Entry 7WU5 (electron microscopy, 3.00 A resolution); this record covers chains A and R of the 4 polymer chains in the assembly.

# Chain A
Protein: Guanine nucleotide-binding protein G(i) subunit alpha-1
Organism: Homo sapiens
UniProtKB: chimeric construct of A0A3B3IUA8, P63096: residues 4-172 from A0A3B3IUA8 (A0A3B3IUA8_HUMAN) positions 4-57 (offset varies); residues 181-354 from P63096 positions 181-354 (same numbers)
Sequence (241 residues; each row starts with the number of its first residue; note: 125 numbers in that range are skipped by the numbering (no residue carries them; nothing is unmodelled there); numbers below 1 keep their minus sign (Met-11 is residue -11)):
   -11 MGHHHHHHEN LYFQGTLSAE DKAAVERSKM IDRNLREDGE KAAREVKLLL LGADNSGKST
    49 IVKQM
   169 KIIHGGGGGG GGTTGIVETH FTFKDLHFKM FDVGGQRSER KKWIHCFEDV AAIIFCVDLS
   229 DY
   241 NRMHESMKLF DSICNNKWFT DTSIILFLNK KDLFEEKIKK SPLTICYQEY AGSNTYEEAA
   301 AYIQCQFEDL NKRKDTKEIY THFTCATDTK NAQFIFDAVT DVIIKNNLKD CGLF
Disordered / not traced: -11 to 9, 169-181
Sequence notes: initiating methionine (-11); expression tag (-10 to 3); conflict Asp42 (Gly in A0A3B3IUA8), Asn43 (Glu in A0A3B3IUA8), Asp217 (Gly in P63096), Ala219 (Thr in P63096), Asp226 (Ala in P63096), Gln288 (Pro in P63096), Ala332 (Val in P63096), Ile335 (Val in P63096); linker (173-180)
UniProt features mapped onto this chain:
  - region: Phe196 to Arg205 (G3 motif), Ile265 to Asp272 (G4 motif), Thr324 to Thr329 (G5 motif)
  - binding site (Mg(2+)): Thr181
  - binding site (GTP): Asp200 to Gln204, Asn269 to Asp272, Ala326
  - modified residue: Gln204 (Deamidated glutamine), Cys351 (ADP-ribosylcysteine)

# Chain R
Protein: Adhesion G-protein coupled receptor F1
Organism: Homo sapiens
UniProtKB: Q5T601 (AGRF1_HUMAN); numbering as in UniProt (aligned over 251-860)
Sequence (674 residues; each row starts with the number of its first residue):
   225 MKTIIALSYI FCLVFADYKD DDDGAPVFGK AQCNDIVFGF GSKDDEYTLP CSSGYRGNIT
   285 AKCESSGWQV IRETCVLSLL EELNKNFSMI VGNATEAAVS SFVQNLSVII RQNPSTTVGN
   345 LASVVSILSN ISSLSLASHF RVSNSTMEDV ISIADNILNS ASVTNWTVLL REEKYASSRL
   405 LETLENISTL VPPTALPLNF SRKFIDWKGI PVNKSQLKRG YSYQIKMCPQ NTSIPIRGRV
   465 LIGSDQFQRS LPETIISMAS LTLGNILPVS KNGNAQVNGP VISTVIQNYS INEVFLFFSK
   525 IESNLSQPHC VFWDFSHLQW NDAGCHLVNE TQDIVTCQCT ALASFSILMS PFVPSTIFPV
   585 VKWITYVGLG ISIGSLILCL IIEALFWKQI KKSQTSHTRR ICMVNIALSL LIADVWFIVG
   645 ATVDTTVNPS GVCTAAVFFT HFFYLSLFFW MLMLGILLAY RIILVFHHMA QHLMMAVGFC
   705 LGYGCPLIIS VITIAVTQPS NTYKRKDVCW LNWSNGSKPL LAFVVPALAI VAVNFVVVLL
   765 VLTKLWRPTV GERLSRDDKA TIIRVGKSLL ILTPLLGLTW GFGIGTIVDS QNLAWHVIFA
   825 LLNAFQGFFI LCFGILLDSK LRQLLFNKLS ALSSWKEFLE VLFQGPWSHP QFEKGGGSGG
   885 GSGGSAWSHP QFEK
Disordered / not traced: 225-566, 853-898
Cystine bridges: Cys657-Cys733
Sequence notes: initiating methionine (225); expression tag (226-250, 861-898); engineered mutation Ala565 (His in Q5T601), Ala567 (Thr in Q5T601)
Small-molecule neighbours: miniGi (K6G; [(2R)-2-oxidanyl-3-[oxidanyl-[2-(trimethyl-$l4-azanyl)ethoxy]phosphoryl]oxy-propyl] hexadecanoate): Thr622, Ile625, Cys626, Trp674, Met677, Ile680, Leu681, Ala683, Tyr684, Ile687, Leu688, His691, Met693, Met698, Met699, Val701, Gly702, Phe703
UniProt features mapped onto this chain:
  - region: Ser568 to Phe576 (Stachel)
  - glycosylation (N-linked (GlcNAc...) asparagine): Asn282, Asn310, Asn317, Asn329, Asn354, Asn368, Asn389, Asn410, Asn423, Asn437, Asn455, Asn512, Asn528, Asn553, Asn736, Asn739
  - mutagenesis: Asn310 (N310Q: No effect), Asn389 (N389S: Decreased expression), Phe569 (F569A: Strongly decreased G protein-coupled receptor signaling), Ser570 (S570A: Strongly decreased G protein-coupled receptor signaling), Leu572 (L572A: Strongly decreased G protein-coupled receptor signaling), Met573 (M573A: Strongly decreased G protein-coupled receptor signaling), Thr589 (T589A: Decreased G protein-coupled receptor signaling), Met627 (M627A: Strongly decreased G protein-coupled receptor signaling), Ile630 (I630A: Strongly decreased G protein-coupled receptor signaling), Phe672 (F672A: Strongly decreased G protein-coupled receptor signaling), Met675 (M675A: Strongly decreased G protein-coupled receptor signaling), Leu678 (L678A: Strongly decreased G protein-coupled receptor signaling), 17 further mutagenesis entries in UniProt
What the authors report for this chain:
  - mutagenesis - L681A: unchanged signaling
  - mutagenesis - Y684A (30-60-fold), G702Y (30-60-fold): decreased signaling in response to A8

# Interface between chain A and chain R
Residue-residue contacts (38):
  Leu194(A) with Phe690(R), hydrophobic
  Gln304(A) with Glu776(R), hydrogen bond (side chain-backbone)
  Glu318(A) with Arg777(R), salt bridge
  Ile319(A) with Arg777(R)
  Tyr320(A) with Arg777(R)
  Thr321(A) with Gly775(R); Glu776(R), hydrogen bond (backbone-backbone); Arg777(R)
  His322(A) with Glu776(R), salt bridge
  Phe323(A) with Glu776(R)
  Phe334(A) with Val774(R), hydrophobic; Gly775(R)
  Phe336(A) with Phe690(R), hydrophobic
  Thr340(A) with Val689(R); Phe690(R)
  Ile343(A) with Val689(R), hydrophobic; Phe690(R), hydrophobic
  Ile344(A) with Ile686(R); Val689(R), hydrophobic
  Lys345(A) with Lys768(R)
  Asn347(A) with Arg685(R), hydrogen bond (side chain-backbone)
  Leu348(A) with Ile686(R), hydrophobic; Leu769(R), hydrophobic
  Asp350(A) with Ser617(R), hydrogen bond; Thr619(R); Ser620(R)
  Cys351(A) with Arg623(R), hydrogen bond (backbone-side chain); Leu682(R), hydrophobic
  Gly352(A) with Ile795(R); Asp842(R)
  Leu353(A) with Leu682(R), hydrophobic; Val765(R), hydrophobic; Lys791(R), hydrogen bond (backbone-side chain); Ser792(R); Leu796(R), hydrophobic
  Phe354(A) with Leu769(R), hydrophobic; Arg788(R), hydrogen bond (backbone-side chain); Lys791(R), hydrogen bond (backbone-side chain)
Interface residues without a listed pair, chain A (23 interface residues in all): Glu308, Asp337
Interface residues without a listed pair, chain R (23 interface residues in all): Leu778

# In short
Chain A and chain R each contribute 23 residues to their interface, with 8 hydrogen bonds and 2 salt bridges.
Polar contacts include Glu318(A)-Arg777(R), His322(A)-Glu776(R) and Gln304(A)-Glu776(R). Ligands of chain R:
miniGi. The paper reports that Y684A and G702Y of chain R reduce signaling in response to A8; L681A of chain R
leaves signaling unchanged.
Here chain A is Guanine nucleotide-binding protein G(i) subunit alpha-1 and chain R is Adhesion G-protein
coupled receptor F1, both from Homo sapiens. Entry 7WU5 (Cryo-EM structure of the adhesion GPCR
ADGRF1(H565A/T567A) in complex with miniGi) was determined by electron microscopy (same publication as 7WU2,
7WU3 and 7WU4).
